Entry 5L5B (X-ray diffraction, 2.80 A resolution); this record covers chains A and B of the 28 polymer chains in the assembly.

# Chain A
Molecule: Proteasome subunit alpha type-2
Source organism: Saccharomyces cerevisiae (strain ATCC 204508 / S288c)
Notes: EC 3.4.25.1
Reference sequence: P23639 (PSA2_YEAST); residues 1-250 here = UniProt positions 1-250
Amino-acid sequence (250 residues; each row starts with the number of its first residue):
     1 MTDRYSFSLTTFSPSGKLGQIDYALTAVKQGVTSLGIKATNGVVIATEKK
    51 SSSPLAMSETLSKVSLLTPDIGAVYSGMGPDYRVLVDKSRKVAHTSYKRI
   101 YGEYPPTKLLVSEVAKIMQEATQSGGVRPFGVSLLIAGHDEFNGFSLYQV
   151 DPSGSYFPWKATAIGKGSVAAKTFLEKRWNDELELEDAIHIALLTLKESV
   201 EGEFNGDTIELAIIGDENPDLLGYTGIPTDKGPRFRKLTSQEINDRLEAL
UniProt features mapped onto this chain:
  - cross-link: Lys108 (Glycyl lysine isopeptide (Lys-Gly) (interchain with G-Cter in ubiquitin))

# Chain B
Molecule: Proteasome subunit alpha type-3
Source organism: Saccharomyces cerevisiae (strain ATCC 204508 / S288c)
Notes: EC 3.4.25.1
Reference sequence: P23638 (PSA3_YEAST); residues 0-257 here correspond to UniProt positions 1-258 (UniProt number = residue number + 1)
Amino-acid sequence (258 residues; row label = number of the first residue in the row; numbering starts at 0):
     0 MGSRRYDSRTTIFSPEGRLYQVEYALESISHAGTAIGIMASDGIVLAAER
    50 KVTSTLLEQDTSTEKLYKLNDKIAVAVAGLTADAEILINTARIHAQNYLK
   100 TYNEDIPVEILVRRLSDIKQGYTQHGGLRPFGVSFIYAGYDDRYGYQLYT
   150 SNPSGNYTGWKAISVGANTSAAQTLLQMDYKDDMKVDDAIELALKTLSKT
   200 TDSSALTYDRLEFATIRKGANDGEVYQKIFKPQEIKDILVKTGITKKDED
   250 EEADEDMK
Disordered / not traced: 0, 245-257
UniProt features mapped onto this chain:
  - cross-link (Glycyl lysine isopeptide (Lys-Gly)): Lys99 (interchain with G-Cter in ubiquitin), Lys198 (interchain with G-Cter in ubiquitin), Lys230 (interchain with G-Cter in ubiquitin)

# How chain A and chain B interact
Residue-residue contacts - 64 pairs, chain A then chain B:
  Arg4(A) - Ser2(B)  hydrogen bond (backbone-side chain)
  Tyr5(A) - Ser2(B)
  Tyr5(A) - Tyr5(B)
  Ser6(A) - Gly125(B)
  Ser6(A) - Leu127(B)
  Phe7(A) - Ser2(B)
  Phe7(A) - Tyr5(B)
  Phe7(A) - Asp6(B)
  Phe7(A) - Gly126(B)
  Ser8(A) - Gly126(B)  hydrogen bond (backbone-backbone)
  Ser8(A) - Leu127(B)
  Ser8(A) - Arg128(B)  hydrogen bond (side chain-backbone)
  Thr10(A) - Arg128(B)
  Thr11(A) - Ser7(B)
  Thr11(A) - Thr9(B)
  Thr11(A) - Gln20(B)
  Phe12(A) - Gln20(B)
  Phe12(A) - Tyr23(B)
  Phe12(A) - Ser27(B)
  Phe12(A) - Leu79(B)  hydrophobic
  Phe12(A) - Arg128(B)
  Phe12(A) - Pro129(B)
  Phe12(A) - Gly131(B)
  Ser13(A) - Tyr23(B)
  Pro14(A) - Tyr23(B)  hydrophobic
  Pro14(A) - Glu26(B)
  Ser15(A) - Glu26(B)
  Ser15(A) - His30(B)
  Gly16(A) - Tyr23(B)
  Gly16(A) - Ser27(B)  hydrogen bond (backbone-side chain)
  Lys38(A) - Glu57(B)  salt bridge
  Ser112(A) - Glu84(B)
  Lys116(A) - Ile85(B)
  Gln119(A) - Ala81(B)
  Gln119(A) - Asp82(B)  hydrogen bond
  Gln119(A) - Ile85(B)
  Gln119(A) - Arg128(B)
  Thr122(A) - Arg128(B)  hydrogen bond (backbone-side chain)
  Gln123(A) - Tyr121(B)
  Gln123(A) - Leu127(B)
  Gln123(A) - Arg128(B)  hydrogen bond (side chain-backbone)
  Gln123(A) - Pro129(B)
  Gln123(A) - Phe130(B)
  Gly125(A) - Leu127(B)
  Ser153(A) - Ala81(B)
  Gly154(A) - Ala81(B)
  Ser155(A) - Ala81(B)
  Tyr156(A) - Glu84(B)  hydrogen bond
  Phe157(A) - Leu56(B)  hydrophobic
  Pro158(A) - Leu56(B)
  Pro158(A) - Glu57(B)  hydrogen bond (backbone-backbone)
  Pro158(A) - Thr60(B)
  Pro158(A) - Ser61(B)
  Trp159(A) - Ser53(B)
  Trp159(A) - Leu55(B)
  Trp159(A) - Leu56(B)
  Lys160(A) - Thr54(B)
  Lys160(A) - Leu55(B)  hydrogen bond (backbone-backbone)
  Lys160(A) - Leu56(B)
  Lys160(A) - Glu57(B)
  Ala161(A) - Leu55(B)
  Leu175(A) - Leu55(B)  hydrophobic
  Glu176(A) - Thr54(B)
  Glu176(A) - Leu55(B)
Also at the interface, not in a pair above, chain A (33 interface residues in all): Leu18, Ser124, Lys172
Also at the interface, not in a pair above, chain B (32 interface residues in all): Ala24, Thr80

# Summary
33 residues of chain A and 32 residues of chain B are in contact; the contacts include 10 hydrogen bonds and 1
salt bridge. Among the polar pairs are Lys38(A)-Glu57(B), Arg4(A)-Ser2(B) and Ser8(A)-Arg128(B).
Here chain A is Proteasome subunit alpha type-2 and chain B is Proteasome subunit alpha type-3, both from
Saccharomyces cerevisiae (strain ATCC 204508 / S288c). Entry 5L5B (Yeast 20S proteasome with human beta5i
(1-138) and human beta6 (97-111; 118-133)) was determined by X-ray diffraction together with 5L52, 5L54, 5L55,
5L5A, 5L5D, 5L5E and 30 further entries from the same study.
